Entry 9MNA (electron microscopy, 3.77 A resolution); this record covers chains E and R of the 6 polymer chains in the assembly.

Chain E:
Protein: DNA-directed RNA polymerase, mitochondrial
Source organism: Homo sapiens
Notes: EC 2.7.7.6
Reference sequence: O00411 (RPOM_HUMAN); residues 1-1230 here = UniProt positions 1-1230
Amino-acid sequence (1230 residues; numbered 1 to 1230; the number before each row is that of its first residue):
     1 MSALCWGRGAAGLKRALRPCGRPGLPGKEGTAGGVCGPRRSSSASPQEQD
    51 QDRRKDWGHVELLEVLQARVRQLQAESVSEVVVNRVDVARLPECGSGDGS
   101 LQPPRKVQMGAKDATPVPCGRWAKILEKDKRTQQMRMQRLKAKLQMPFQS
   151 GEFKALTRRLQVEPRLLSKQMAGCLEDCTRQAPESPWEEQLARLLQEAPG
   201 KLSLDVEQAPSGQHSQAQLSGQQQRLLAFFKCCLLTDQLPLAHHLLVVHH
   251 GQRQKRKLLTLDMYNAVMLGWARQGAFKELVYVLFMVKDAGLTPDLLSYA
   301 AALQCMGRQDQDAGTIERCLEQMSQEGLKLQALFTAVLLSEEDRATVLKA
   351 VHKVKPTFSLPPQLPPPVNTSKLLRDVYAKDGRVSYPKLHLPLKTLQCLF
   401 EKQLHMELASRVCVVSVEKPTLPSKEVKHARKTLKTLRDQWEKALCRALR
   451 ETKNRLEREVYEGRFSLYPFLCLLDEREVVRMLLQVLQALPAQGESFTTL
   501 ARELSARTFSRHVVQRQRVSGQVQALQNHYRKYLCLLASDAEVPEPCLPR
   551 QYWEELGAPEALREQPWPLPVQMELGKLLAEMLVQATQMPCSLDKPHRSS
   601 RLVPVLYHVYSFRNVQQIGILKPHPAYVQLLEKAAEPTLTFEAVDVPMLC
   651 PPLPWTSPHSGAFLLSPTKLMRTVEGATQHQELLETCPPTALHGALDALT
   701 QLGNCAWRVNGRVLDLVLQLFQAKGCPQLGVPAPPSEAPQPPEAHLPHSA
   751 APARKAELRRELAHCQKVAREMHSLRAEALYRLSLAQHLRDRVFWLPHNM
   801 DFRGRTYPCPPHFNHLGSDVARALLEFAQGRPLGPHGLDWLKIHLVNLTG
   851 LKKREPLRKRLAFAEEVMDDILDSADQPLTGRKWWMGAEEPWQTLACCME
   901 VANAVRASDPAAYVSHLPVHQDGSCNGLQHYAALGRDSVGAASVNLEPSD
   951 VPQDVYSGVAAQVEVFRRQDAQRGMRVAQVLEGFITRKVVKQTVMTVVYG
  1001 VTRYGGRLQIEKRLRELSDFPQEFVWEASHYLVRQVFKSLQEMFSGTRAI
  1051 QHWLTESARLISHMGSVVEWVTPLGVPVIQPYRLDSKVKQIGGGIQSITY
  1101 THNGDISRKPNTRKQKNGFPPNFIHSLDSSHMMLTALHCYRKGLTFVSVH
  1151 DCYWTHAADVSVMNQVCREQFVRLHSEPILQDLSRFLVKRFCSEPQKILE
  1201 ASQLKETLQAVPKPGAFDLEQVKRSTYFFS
Unresolved in the structure: 1-219, 741-747, 1086-1106
Metal / ion sites: Mg2+: Gly923, Asp1151 (together with ATP)
Residues lining bound ligands: ATP (adenosine-5'-triphosphate): Lys853, Asp922, Gly923, Ser924, Cys925, Asn926, Gly927, Tyr956, Arg987, Lys991, Gln992, Met995, Tyr999, His1125, Asp1151

Chain R:
Molecule: 9-nt RNA strand
Sequence (9 nucleotides; numbered 1 to 9; the number before each row is that of its first residue):
     1 GAGAAAAAG

Interface between chain E and chain R:
Pairs across the interface (18):
  Arg613(E) - G1(R)  hydrogen bond to the base
  Asn614(E) - G1(R)  base contact
  Asn614(E) - A2(R)  hydrogen bond to the sugar
  Lys767(E) - A4(R)  hydrogen bond to the phosphate
  Lys767(E) - A5(R)  salt bridge to the phosphate
  Glu771(E) - A5(R)  hydrogen bond to the sugar
  Leu775(E) - A6(R)  sugar contact
  Arg803(E) - G9(R)  base contact
  Arg805(E) - G9(R)  hydrogen bond to the base
  Leu816(E) - A8(R)  sugar contact
  Gly817(E) - A7(R)  hydrogen bond to the sugar
  Gly817(E) - A8(R)  sugar contact
  Ser818(E) - A7(R)  sugar contact
  Arg822(E) - A8(R)  hydrogen bond to the phosphate
  Arg822(E) - G9(R)  salt bridge to the phosphate
  Arg1015(E) - A6(R)  salt bridge to the phosphate
  His1125(E) - G9(R)  hydrogen bond to the base
  His1150(E) - G9(R)  hydrogen bond to the sugar
Also at the interface, not in a pair above, chain E (18 interface residues in all): Ser774, Tyr807, His815, Asp1151

Overview:
18 residues of chain E and 8 residues of chain R are in contact; the contacts include 9 hydrogen bonds and 3
salt bridges. Polar pairs include Arg613(E)-G1(R), Arg805(E)-G9(R) and His1125(E)-G9(R). Chain E binds ATP.
Gly923(E) and Asp1151(E) form the Mg2+ site.
Here chain E is DNA-directed RNA polymerase, mitochondrial (Homo sapiens) and chain R is a 9-nt RNA strand.
Entry 9MNA (Structure of the human mitochondrial promoter-initiated transcription elongation complex with
TEFM, pEC9-TEFM) was determined by electron microscopy together with 9MN4, 9MN5, 9MN6, 9MN7, 9MN8 and 9MN9
from the same study.
